Entry 7OEJ (X-ray diffraction, 2.30 A resolution); this record covers chains A and B.

[Chain A]
Protein: N6-adenosine-methyltransferase catalytic subunit
Source organism: Homo sapiens
Notes: EC 2.1.1.348
UniProt: Q86U44 (MTA70_HUMAN); residues 354-580 here = UniProt positions 354-580
Sequence (246 residues; row label = number of the first residue in the row):
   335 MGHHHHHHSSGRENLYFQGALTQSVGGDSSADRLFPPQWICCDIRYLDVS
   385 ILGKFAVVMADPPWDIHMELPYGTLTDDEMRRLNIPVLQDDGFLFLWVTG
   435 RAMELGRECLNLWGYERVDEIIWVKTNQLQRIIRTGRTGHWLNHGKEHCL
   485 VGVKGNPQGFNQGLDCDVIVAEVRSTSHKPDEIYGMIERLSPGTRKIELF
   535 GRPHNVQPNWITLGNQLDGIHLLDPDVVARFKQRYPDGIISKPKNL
Disordered / not traced: 335-367, 402-404, 468-473, 577-580
Differences from the reference sequence: initiating methionine (335); expression tag (336-353)
Swiss-Prot annotation at these positions:
  - region: Pro396 to Thr410 (Gate loop 1), Glu450 to Glu454 (Interaction with METTL14), Gln462 to Gly479 (Interphase loop), Gln464 to Lys480 (Interaction with METTL14), Arg465 to His478 (Positively charged region required for RNA-binding), Val507 to Asp515 (Gate loop 2)
  - binding site (S-adenosyl-L-methionine): Asp377, Ile378, Asp395, Lys513, Arg536 to Asn539, Asn549, Gln550
  - site (Interaction with METTL14): Glu438, Arg441
  - natural variant: Tyr406 (Y406C: Found in patients with large intestine cancer; uncertain significance)
  - mutagenesis: Asp377 (D377A: Abolishes methyltransferase activity), Asp395 to Trp398 (Loss of function. Abolishes ability to regulate primary miRNA processing. Does not affect ability to promote mRNA translation. Abolishes formation of m6A at DNA damage sites), Asp395 (D395A: Abolishes methyltransferase activity), Tyr406 (Y406A: Strong reduction in methyltransferase activity), Gln462 to Gly479 (Impaired RNA-binding and methyltransferase activities), Trp475 (W475A: Decreased methyltransferase activity), Asn477 (N477A: Decreased methyltransferase activity), Glu532 (E532A: Abolishes methyltransferase activity), Arg536 (R536A: Slight reduction in methyltransferase activity), His538 (H538A: Slight reduction in methyltransferase activity), Asn539 (N539A: Abolishes methyltransferase activity), Asn549 (N549A: Slight reduction in methyltransferase activity. Strong reduction in methyltransferase activity; when associated with A-550), 1 further mutagenesis entry in UniProt
Small-molecule neighbours: V9T (4-[[(3S)-3-cyclopropyl-2-azaspiro[3.3]heptan-2-yl]methyl]-N-[[(3R)-1-[6-(methylamino)pyrimidin-4-yl]-3-oxidanyl-piperidin-3-yl]methyl]-2-oxidanyl-benzamide): Cys376, Asp377, Ile378, Arg379, Asp395, Pro396, Pro397, Tyr406, Gly407, Leu409, Trp431, Val432, Thr433, Trp457, Glu481, His482, Ser511, His512, Lys513, Phe534, Gly535, Arg536, Gly548, Asn549, Gln550
Reported in the primary citation:
  - binding site for V9T: Asp395

[Chain B]
Protein: N6-adenosine-methyltransferase non-catalytic subunit
Source organism: Homo sapiens
UniProt: Q9HCE5 (MET14_HUMAN); residues 107-395 here = UniProt positions 107-395
Sequence (290 residues; row label = number of the first residue in the row):
   106 MLKGTQSLNPHNDYCQHFVDTGHRPQNFIRDVGLADRFEEYPKLRELIRL
   156 KDELIAKSNTPPMYLQADIEAFDIRELTPKFDVILLEPPLEEYYRETGIT
   206 ANEKCWTWDDIMKLEIDEIAAPRSFIFLWCGSGEGLDLGRVCLRKWGYRR
   256 CEDICWIKTNKNNPGKTKTLDPKAVFQRTKEHCLMGIKGTVKRSTDGDFI
   306 HANVDIDLIITEEPEIGNIEKPVEIFHIIEHFCLGRRRLHLFGRDSTIRP
   356 GWLTVGPTLTNSNYNAETYASYFSAPNSYLTGCTEEIERL
Disordered / not traced: 106-116, 138-149, 201-208, 271-274, 296-308, 394-395
Differences from the reference sequence: initiating methionine (106)
Swiss-Prot annotation at these positions:
  - region: Arg135, Asp136 (Interaction with METTL3), Ser237, Gly238 (Interaction with METTL3), Arg245 to Arg254 (Positively charged region required for RNA-binding), Arg255 to Asp258 (Interaction with METTL3), Lys278 to His287 (Interaction with METTL3), Lys297, Arg298 (Positively charged region required for RNA-binding), Asn308 to Asp312 (Interaction with METTL3)
  - site (Interaction with METTL3): Tyr146, Asp242, Arg245, Arg298
  - mutagenesis: Asp173 (D173A: Little or no effect on S-adenosyl-L-methionine-binding or methyltransferase activity; when associated with A-192), Glu192 (E192A: Little or no effect on methyltransferase activity. Little or no effect on S-adenosyl-L-methionine-binding or methyltransferase activity; when associated with A-173), Tyr198 (Y198A: Does not affect methyltransferase activity of the heterodimer complex formed with METTL3), Arg245 (R245E: Reduced RNA-binding. Reduced RNA-binding; when associated with E-255), Arg254 to Arg255 (Strongly reduced methyltransferase activity of the heterodimer complex formed with METTL3), Arg255 (R255E: Reduced RNA-binding; when associated with E-245), Lys297 to Arg298 (Reduced RNA-binding), Arg298 (R298P: Strongly decreased methyltransferase activity of the heterodimer complex formed with METTL3, probably due to reduced RNA-binding), Asp312 (D312A: Decreased methyltransferase activity of the heterodimer complex formed with METTL3), Cys338 (C338A: Does not affect methyltransferase activity of the heterodimer complex formed with METTL3), Pro362 to Thr363 (Little or no effect on methyltransferase activity of the heterodimer complex formed with METTL3)
Cystine bridges: Cys338-Cys388

[Chain A / chain B interface]
Residue-residue contacts (100; chain A residue first):
  Phe427(A) - Val280(B)  hydrophobic
  Phe429(A) - Phe281(B)  hydrophobic
  Gly434(A) - Arg255(B)  hydrogen bond (backbone-side chain)
  Met437(A) - Arg245(B)
  Met437(A) - Arg255(B)
  Glu438(A) - Arg245(B)  salt bridge
  Glu438(A) - Arg249(B)
  Glu438(A) - Arg255(B)  salt bridge
  Arg441(A) - Leu241(B)
  Arg441(A) - Asp242(B)  salt bridge
  Arg441(A) - Arg245(B)
  Glu450(A) - Lys278(B)  salt bridge
  Arg451(A) - Gly238(B)  hydrogen bond (side chain-backbone)
  Arg451(A) - Leu241(B)
  Arg451(A) - Asp242(B)  salt bridge
  Val452(A) - Lys278(B)
  Val452(A) - Val280(B)  hydrophobic
  Val452(A) - Arg283(B)  hydrogen bond (backbone-side chain)
  Asp453(A) - Ala279(B)
  Asp453(A) - Val280(B)  hydrogen bond (side chain-backbone)
  Asp453(A) - Phe281(B)  hydrogen bond (side chain-backbone)
  Asp453(A) - Arg283(B)  salt bridge
  Glu454(A) - Leu241(B)
  Glu454(A) - Lys285(B)  hydrogen bond (backbone-side chain)
  Ile455(A) - Phe281(B)  hydrophobic
  Ile456(A) - Cys260(B)  hydrophobic
  Ile456(A) - Ile262(B)  hydrophobic
  Ile456(A) - Lys285(B)
  Val458(A) - Ile262(B)  hydrophobic
  Val458(A) - Leu313(B)  hydrophobic
  Gln464(A) - Tyr119(B)
  Gln464(A) - Phe133(B)
  Gln464(A) - Ile134(B)
  Gln464(A) - Arg135(B)  hydrogen bond (backbone-backbone)
  Ile466(A) - Ile134(B)  hydrophobic
  Ile466(A) - Val137(B)  hydrophobic
  Ile466(A) - Ile315(B)  hydrophobic
  His474(A) - Glu257(B)
  Trp475(A) - Phe230(B)  hydrophobic
  Trp475(A) - Cys256(B)
  Trp475(A) - Glu257(B)  hydrogen bond (backbone-side chain)
  Trp475(A) - Met290(B)  hydrophobic
  Trp475(A) - Ile292(B)  hydrophobic
  Trp475(A) - Phe337(B)
  Trp475(A) - Leu339(B)  hydrophobic
  Leu476(A) - Glu257(B)  hydrogen bond (backbone-side chain)
  Leu476(A) - Ile259(B)  hydrophobic
  Leu476(A) - Asp310(B)
  Leu476(A) - Ile311(B)
  Leu476(A) - Asp312(B)
  Leu476(A) - Phe337(B)  hydrophobic
  Asn477(A) - Asp310(B)  hydrogen bond (backbone-backbone)
  Asn477(A) - Ile311(B)
  Asn477(A) - Asp312(B)  hydrogen bond (backbone-backbone)
  His478(A) - Glu257(B)  salt bridge
  His478(A) - Ile311(B)
  His478(A) - Asp312(B)
  Gly479(A) - Ile311(B)
  Gly479(A) - Asp312(B)  hydrogen bond (backbone-side chain)
  Gly479(A) - Leu313(B)
  Lys480(A) - Asp258(B)  hydrogen bond (side chain-backbone)
  Lys480(A) - Cys260(B)
  Lys480(A) - Asp312(B)  salt bridge
  Lys480(A) - Leu313(B)
  His482(A) - Asp258(B)
  Gln496(A) - Ala279(B)  hydrogen bond (side chain-backbone)
  Gln496(A) - Val280(B)
  Gly497(A) - Val280(B)  hydrogen bond (backbone-backbone)
  Gly497(A) - Gln282(B)  hydrogen bond (backbone-side chain)
  Leu498(A) - Phe123(B)
  Leu498(A) - Val124(B)
  Asp499(A) - Cys120(B)
  Asp499(A) - Val124(B)
  Asp499(A) - Phe281(B)
  Asp499(A) - Gln282(B)  hydrogen bond (backbone-backbone)
  Cys500(A) - Phe123(B)
  Cys500(A) - Pro130(B)
  Cys500(A) - Gln282(B)
  Cys500(A) - Thr284(B)
  Asp501(A) - Gln282(B)  hydrogen bond (backbone-backbone)
  Asp501(A) - Arg283(B)
  Asp501(A) - Thr284(B)  hydrogen bond (side chain-backbone)
  Asp501(A) - Lys285(B)  salt bridge
  Val502(A) - Pro130(B)
  Val502(A) - Gln131(B)
  Val502(A) - Thr284(B)
  Ile503(A) - Cys120(B)  hydrophobic
  Val504(A) - Tyr119(B)
  Val504(A) - Pro130(B)
  Val504(A) - Gln131(B)
  Val504(A) - Ile134(B)  hydrophobic
  Glu516(A) - Asn117(B)
  Glu516(A) - Asp118(B)
  Glu516(A) - Cys120(B)
  Met520(A) - Cys120(B)  hydrophobic
  Met520(A) - Phe281(B)  hydrophobic
  Arg523(A) - Cys120(B)
  Arg523(A) - Gln121(B)  hydrogen bond
  Arg523(A) - Val124(B)
  Leu524(A) - Val280(B)  hydrophobic
Interface residues without a listed pair, chain A (41 interface residues in all): Arg435, Leu463, Arg465, Val485
Interface residues without a listed pair, chain B (47 interface residues in all): Glu239, Pro277, His287, Ile333

[In short]
41 residues of chain A and 47 residues of chain B are in contact; the contacts include 20 hydrogen bonds and 9
salt bridges. Among the polar pairs are Glu438(A)-Arg245(B), Glu438(A)-Arg255(B) and Arg441(A)-Asp242(B).
Ligands of chain A: compound V9T. From the paper: a binding site for V9T at Asp395(A).
Chain A is N6-adenosine-methyltransferase catalytic subunit and chain B is N6-adenosine-methyltransferase
non-catalytic subunit, both from Homo sapiens; the structure, Crystal structure of the human METTL3-METTL14
complex with compound UOZ090, was determined by X-ray diffraction, deposited together with 7NHG, 7NHI, 7NHJ,
7NHV, 7NI7, 7NI8 and 11 further entries.
